6L4A - chains J and K of the 26 polymer chains in the assembly; structure by electron microscopy, 12.30 A resolution (very low resolution: no residue pairs are listed; an interface is given only as per-side residue counts).

Chain J:
Molecule: 485-nt DNA strand
Sequence (485 nucleotides; each row starts with the number of its first residue; numbers below 1 keep their minus sign (DA-242 is residue -242)):
  -242 ATCGATGTATATATCTGACACGTGCCTGGAGACTAGGGAGTAATCCCCTT
  -192 GGCGGTTAAAACGCGGGGGACAGCGCGTACGTGCGTTTAAGCGGTGCTAG
  -142 AGCTGTCTACGACCAATTGAGCGGCCTCGGCACCGGGATTCTGATTATCC
   -92 AGGCCGTTGGGGCCTATCCAATCGATGTATATATCTGACACGTGCCTGGA
   -42 GACTAGGGAGTAATCCCCTTGGCGGTTAAAACGCGGGGGACAGCGCGTAC
     8 GTGCGTTTAAGCGGTGCTAGAGCTGTCTACGACCAATTGAGCGGCCTCGG
    58 CACCGGGATTCTGATTATCCAGGCCGTCCGGGCCTATCCAATCGATGTAT
   108 ATATCTGACACGTGCCTGGAGACTAGGGAGTAATCCCCTTGGCGGTTAAA
   158 ACGCGGGGGACAGCGCGTACGTGCGTTTAAGCGGTGCTAGAGCTGTCTAC
   208 GACCAATTGAGCGGCCTCGGCACCGGGATTCTGAT

Chain K:
Protein: Histone H3.1
Organism: Homo sapiens
Reference sequence: P68431 (H31_HUMAN); residues 0-135 here correspond to UniProt positions 1-136 (UniProt number = residue number + 1)
Sequence (139 residues; row label = number of the first residue in the row; numbers below 1 keep their minus sign (Gly-3 is residue -3)):
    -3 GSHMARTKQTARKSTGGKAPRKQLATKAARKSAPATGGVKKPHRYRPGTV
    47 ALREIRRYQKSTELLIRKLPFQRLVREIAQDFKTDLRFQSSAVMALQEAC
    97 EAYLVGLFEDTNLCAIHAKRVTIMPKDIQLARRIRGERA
Unresolved in the structure: -3 to 37, 135
Sequence notes: expression tag (-3 to -1)
Swiss-Prot annotation at these positions:
  - modified residue: Arg2 (Asymmetric dimethylarginine), Thr3 (Phosphothreonine), Lys4 (Allysine), Gln5 (5-glutamyl dopamine), Thr6 (Phosphothreonine), Arg8 (Citrulline), Lys9 (N6,N6,N6-trimethyllysine), Ser10 (ADP-ribosylserine), Thr11 (Phosphothreonine), Lys14 (N6-(2-hydroxyisobutyryl)lysine), Arg17 (Asymmetric dimethylarginine), Lys18 (N6-(2-hydroxyisobutyryl)lysine), Lys23 (N6-(2-hydroxyisobutyryl)lysine), Arg26 (Citrulline), Lys27 (N6,N6,N6-trimethyllysine), Ser28 (ADP-ribosylserine), Lys36 (N6,N6,N6-trimethyllysine), Lys37 (N6-methyllysine), Tyr41 (Phosphotyrosine), Lys56 (N6,N6,N6-trimethyllysine) and 8 more in UniProt
  - lipidation: Lys18 (N6-decanoyllysine)

How chain J and chain K interact:
At this resolution (12 A) residue pairs are not listed: 12 residues of chain J and 19 of chain K lie at the interface.

Summary:
12 residues of chain J and 19 residues of chain K are in contact.
Here chain J is a 485-nt DNA strand and chain K is Histone H3.1 (Homo sapiens). Entry 6L4A (H3-H3-H3
tri-nucleosome with the 22 base-pair linker DNA) was determined by electron microscopy together with 6L49 from
the same study.
